2GMS - chains A and B; structure by X-ray diffraction, 1.80 A resolution.

== Chain A (and B) ==
Molecule: Putative pyridoxamine 5-phosphate-dependent dehydrase, Wbdk
Source organism: Escherichia coli
Notes: chain B of this document is another copy of the same molecule, construct and numbering; everything in this record applies to it too
Chain sequence (390 residues; row label = number of the first residue in the row; numbers below 1 keep their minus sign (Gly-1 is residue -1)):
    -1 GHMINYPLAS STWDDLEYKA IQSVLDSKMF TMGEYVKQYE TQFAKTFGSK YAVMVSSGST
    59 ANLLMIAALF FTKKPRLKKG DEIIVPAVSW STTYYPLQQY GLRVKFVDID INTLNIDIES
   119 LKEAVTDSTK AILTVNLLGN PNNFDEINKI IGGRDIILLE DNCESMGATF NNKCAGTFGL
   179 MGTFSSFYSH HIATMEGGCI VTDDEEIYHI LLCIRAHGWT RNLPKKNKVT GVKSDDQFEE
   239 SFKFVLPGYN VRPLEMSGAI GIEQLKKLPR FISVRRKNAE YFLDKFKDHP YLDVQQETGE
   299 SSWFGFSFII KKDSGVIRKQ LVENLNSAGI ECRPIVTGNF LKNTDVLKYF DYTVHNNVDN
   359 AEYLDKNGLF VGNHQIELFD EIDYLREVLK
Sequence notes: cloning artifact (-1 to 0)
Bound ions: Mg2+ near Glu375 (its only coordinating residue here)
Residues lining bound ligands: P0P ([4-(dihydroxymethyl)-5-hydroxy-6-methylpyridin-3-yl]methyl dihydrogen phosphate): Ser55, Gly56, Ser57, Asn60, Ser87, Trp88, Thr90, Thr91, Val133, Asp159, Cys161, Glu162, Ser183, Phe185, His188, Gly195
What the authors report for this chain:
  - self-association interface (contacts with another copy of this molecule): Phe240 to Glu253
  - binding site for P0P: Gly56, Ser57, Trp88, Asp159, Glu162, Ser183, Asn248
  - catalytic residues: His188 (proposed by the authors, not directly observed)

== How chain A and chain B interact ==
Residue-residue contacts - 103 pairs, chain A then chain B:
  Trp11(A) - Phe28(B)  hydrophobic
  Tyr16(A) - Lys26(B)
  Tyr16(A) - Phe28(B)
  Ile19(A) - Leu23(B)  hydrophobic
  Leu23(A) - Tyr16(B)
  Lys26(A) - Tyr16(B)  hydrogen bond
  Phe28(A) - Trp11(B)  hydrophobic
  Phe28(A) - Tyr16(B)
  Phe28(A) - Met193(B)  hydrophobic
  Thr29(A) - Phe185(B)
  Thr29(A) - Met193(B)
  Ser55(A) - Asn248(B)  hydrogen bond (side chain-backbone)
  Ser57(A) - His215(B)
  Ser57(A) - Asn248(B)
  Thr58(A) - Asn248(B)
  Phe69(A) - Tyr347(B)  hydrophobic
  Lys77(A) - Lys77(B)
  Trp88(A) - His215(B)  hydrogen bond
  Trp88(A) - Trp217(B)  hydrophobic
  Trp88(A) - Phe242(B)  hydrophobic
  Ser89(A) - His215(B)  hydrogen bond (side chain-backbone)
  Ser89(A) - Phe242(B)
  Thr90(A) - His215(B)
  Tyr93(A) - His215(B)  hydrogen bond (side chain-backbone)
  Tyr93(A) - Gly216(B)
  Tyr93(A) - Phe242(B)
  Tyr93(A) - Leu244(B)  hydrogen bond (side chain-backbone)
  Tyr93(A) - Pro245(B)  hydrophobic
  Tyr93(A) - Gly246(B)
  Gln96(A) - Pro245(B)
  Gln97(A) - Pro245(B)
  Gln97(A) - Gly246(B)  hydrogen bond (side chain-backbone)
  Gln97(A) - Tyr247(B)
  Phe185(A) - Thr29(B)
  Phe185(A) - Arg250(B)
  Met193(A) - Phe28(B)  hydrophobic
  Met193(A) - Leu252(B)  hydrophobic
  Glu194(A) - Asn248(B)  hydrogen bond
  Glu194(A) - Arg250(B)  salt bridge
  Glu194(A) - Leu252(B)
  His215(A) - Ser57(B)
  His215(A) - Trp88(B)  hydrogen bond
  His215(A) - Ser89(B)  hydrogen bond (backbone-side chain)
  His215(A) - Thr90(B)
  His215(A) - Tyr93(B)  hydrogen bond (backbone-side chain)
  Gly216(A) - Tyr93(B)
  Trp217(A) - Trp88(B)  hydrophobic
  Asp234(A) - Lys317(B)  salt bridge
  Phe236(A) - Arg316(B)
  Phe236(A) - Arg331(B)
  Phe236(A) - Pro332(B)
  Phe236(A) - Gly366(B)
  Phe236(A) - Leu367(B)  hydrophobic
  Phe240(A) - Arg331(B)
  Phe240(A) - Pro332(B)
  Phe240(A) - Val334(B)
  Lys241(A) - Asn341(B)
  Phe242(A) - Trp88(B)  hydrophobic
  Phe242(A) - Ser89(B)
  Phe242(A) - Tyr93(B)
  Phe242(A) - Thr335(B)
  Phe242(A) - Asn341(B)  hydrogen bond (backbone-side chain)
  Phe242(A) - Val344(B)
  Val243(A) - Asp343(B)
  Val243(A) - Val344(B)
  Leu244(A) - Tyr93(B)  hydrogen bond (backbone-side chain)
  Leu244(A) - Val344(B)
  Leu244(A) - Tyr347(B)
  Pro245(A) - Tyr93(B)  hydrophobic
  Pro245(A) - Gln96(B)
  Pro245(A) - Gln97(B)
  Pro245(A) - Val344(B)
  Pro245(A) - Tyr347(B)
  Gly246(A) - Tyr93(B)
  Gly246(A) - Gln97(B)  hydrogen bond (backbone-side chain)
  Tyr247(A) - Gln97(B)
  Asn248(A) - Ser55(B)
  Asn248(A) - Ser57(B)
  Asn248(A) - Thr58(B)
  Asn248(A) - Glu194(B)  hydrogen bond
  Arg250(A) - Phe185(B)
  Arg250(A) - Glu194(B)  salt bridge
  Leu252(A) - Met193(B)  hydrophobic
  Leu252(A) - Glu194(B)
  Leu252(A) - Leu252(B)  hydrophobic
  Met254(A) - Met254(B)  hydrophobic
  Arg316(A) - Phe236(B)
  Arg316(A) - Glu237(B)  salt bridge
  Arg331(A) - Phe236(B)
  Arg331(A) - Phe240(B)
  Pro332(A) - Phe236(B)
  Pro332(A) - Phe240(B)  hydrophobic
  Val334(A) - Phe240(B)
  Thr335(A) - Phe242(B)
  Asn341(A) - Lys241(B)
  Asn341(A) - Phe242(B)  hydrogen bond (side chain-backbone)
  Val344(A) - Phe242(B)
  Val344(A) - Val243(B)
  Val344(A) - Leu244(B)
  Val344(A) - Pro245(B)
  Tyr347(A) - Phe69(B)  hydrophobic
  Tyr347(A) - Leu244(B)
  Tyr347(A) - Pro245(B)
Interface residues without a listed pair, chain A (57 interface residues in all): Leu61, Tyr98, Tyr186, Glu237, Val320, Cys330, Phe338, Lys340, Asp343, Gly366, Leu367
Interface residues without a listed pair, chain B (56 interface residues in all): Ile19, Leu61, Tyr186, Val320, Cys330, Phe338, Lys340

== Summary ==
The interface between chain A and chain B involves 57 residues on one side and 56 on the other, with 16
hydrogen bonds and 4 salt bridges. Among the polar pairs are Glu194(A)-Arg250(B), Asp234(A)-Lys317(B) and
Arg316(A)-Glu237(B). The paper reports the catalytic residue His188(A); a binding site for P0P at Gly56(A),
Ser57(A) and Trp88(A) among others.
Chain A and chain B are both Putative pyridoxamine 5-phosphate-dependent dehydrase, Wbdk (Escherichia coli);
the structure, E coli GDP-4-keto-6-deoxy-D-mannose-3-dehydratase with bound hydrated PLP, was determined by
X-ray diffraction, deposited together with 2GMU.
